3CA7 - chain A; structure by X-ray diffraction, 1.50 A resolution.

# Chain A
Name: Protein spitz
From: Drosophila melanogaster
UniProtKB: Q01083 (SPITZ_DROME); residues 48-99 here correspond to UniProt positions 76-127 (UniProt number = residue number + 28)
Amino-acid sequence (52 residues; row label = number of the first residue in the row):
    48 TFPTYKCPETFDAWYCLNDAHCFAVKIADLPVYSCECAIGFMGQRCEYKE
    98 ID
Disordered / not traced: 98-99
Cystine bridges: Cys54-Cys69, Cys63-Cys82, Cys84-Cys93

# In short
Chain A is Protein spitz (Drosophila melanogaster); the structure, High Resolution Crystal Structure of the
EGF domain of Spitz, was determined by X-ray diffraction, deposited together with 3C9A and 3CGU.
